2H47 - chains B and C of the 3 polymer chains in the assembly; structure by X-ray diffraction, 2.60 A resolution.

Chain B:
Molecule: Aromatic Amine Dehydrogenase
From: Alcaligenes faecalis
Notes: EC 1.4.99.4
Reference sequence: P84887 (AAUA_ALCFA); residues 1-135 here correspond to UniProt positions 48-182 (UniProt number = residue number + 47)
Amino-acid sequence (135 residues; row label = number of the first residue in the row):
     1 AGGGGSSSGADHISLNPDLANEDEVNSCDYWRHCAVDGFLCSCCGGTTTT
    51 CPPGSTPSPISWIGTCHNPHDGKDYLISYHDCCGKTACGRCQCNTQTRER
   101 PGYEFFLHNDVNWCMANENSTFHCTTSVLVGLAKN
Not modelled in the structure: 1-11
Modified / non-standard residues: Trp62 (2-amino-3-(6,7-dioxo-6,7-dihydro-1H-indol-3-yl)-propionic acid; TRQ)
Swiss-Prot annotation at these positions:
  - active site: Trp62 (Tryptophylquinone 6'-substrate hemiaminal intermediate), Asp81 (Proton acceptor)
  - binding site (substrate): Asp37, Asn109 to Val111
  - site: Thr125 (Transition state stabilizer)
  - modified residue: Trp62 (Tryptophylquinone)
  - cross-link: Trp62 to Trp113 (Tryptophan tryptophylquinone (Trp-Trp))
Cystine bridges: Cys28-Cys93, Cys34-Cys66, Cys41-Cys124, Cys43-Cys91, Cys44-Cys88, Cys51-Cys82, Cys83-Cys114
Covalent attachments: covalent link Trp62-Trp113

Chain C:
Molecule: Azurin
From: Alcaligenes faecalis
Reference sequence: P00281 (AZUR_ALCFA); residues 2-129 here correspond to UniProt positions 1-128 (UniProt number = residue number - 1)
Amino-acid sequence (128 residues; row label = number of the first residue in the row):
     2 ACDVSIEGNDSMQFNTKSIVVDKTCKEFTINLKHTGKLPKAAMGHNVVVS
    52 KKSDESAVATDGMKAGLNNDYVKAGDERVIAHTSVIGGGETDSVTFDVSK
   102 LKEGEDYAFFCSFPGHWSIMKGTIELGS
Swiss-Prot annotation at these positions:
  - binding site (Cu cation): His46, Cys112, His117, Met121
Cystine bridges: Cys3-Cys26
Metal / ion sites: Cu ion: His46, Cys112, His117

How chain B and chain C interact:
Residue-residue contacts (11; chain B residue first):
  Pro59(B) with Asp11(C); Ser12(C)
  Ile60(B) with Asp11(C); Met44(C), hydrophobic
  Ile63(B) with Ile120(C), hydrophobic
  Leu76(B) with Ile120(C), hydrophobic
  Phe106(B) with Met13(C), hydrophobic; Pro115(C); Gly116(C); His117(C)
  Lys134(B) with Lys122(C), hydrogen bond (side chain-backbone)
Interface residues without a listed pair, chain B (8 interface residues in all): Ala116, Val130
Interface residues without a listed pair, chain C (11 interface residues in all): Lys18, Leu39

In short:
The interface between chain B and chain C involves 8 residues on one side and 11 on the other; the contacts
include 1 hydrogen bond. The hydrogen-bonded pair is Lys134(B)-Lys122(C).
Here chain B is Aromatic Amine Dehydrogenase and chain C is Azurin, both from Alcaligenes faecalis. Entry 2H47
(Crystal Structure of an Electron Transfer Complex Between Aromatic Amine Dephydrogenase and Azurin from
Alcaligenes Faecalis ...) was determined by X-ray diffraction together with 2H3X and 2IAA from the same study.
